Entry 5DXK (X-ray diffraction, 2.23 A resolution); this record covers chains B and D of the 4 polymer chains in the assembly.

Chain B:
Protein: Estrogen receptor
Source organism: Homo sapiens
Notes: fragment: ligand-binding domain
Reference sequence: P03372 (ESR1_HUMAN); numbering as in UniProt (aligned over 298-554)
Chain sequence (257 residues; row label = number of the first residue in the row):
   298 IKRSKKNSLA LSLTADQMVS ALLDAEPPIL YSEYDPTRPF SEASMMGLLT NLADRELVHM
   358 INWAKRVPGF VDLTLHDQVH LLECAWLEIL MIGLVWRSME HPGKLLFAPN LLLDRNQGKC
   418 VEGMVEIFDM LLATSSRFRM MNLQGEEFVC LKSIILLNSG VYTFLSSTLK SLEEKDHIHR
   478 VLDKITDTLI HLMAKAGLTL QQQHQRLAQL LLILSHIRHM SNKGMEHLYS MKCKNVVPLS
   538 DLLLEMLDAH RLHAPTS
Not modelled in the structure: 298-304, 462-467, 550-554
Differences from the reference sequence: engineered mutation S537 (Tyr in P03372)
Ligand contacts: 5J1 (4,4'-[(9S)-bicyclo[3.3.1]non-9-ylmethanediyl]diphenol): M343, L346, T347, L349, A350, E353, L384, L387, M388, L391, R394, F404, M421, I424, F425, L428, G521, H524, L525, L536, L540

Chain D:
Protein: Nuclear receptor coactivator 2
Notes: fragment: Nuclear receptor-interacting peptide
Reference sequence: Q15596 (NCOA2_HUMAN); residue numbers follow UniProt; this construct covers 686-699
Chain sequence (14 residues; each row starts with the number of its first residue):
   686 KHKILHRLLQ DSSS
Not modelled in the structure: 686-687, 697-699

Interface between chain B and chain D:
Contacting residue pairs (23):
  I358(B) with L690(D), hydrophobic; L693(D), hydrophobic; L694(D), hydrophobic
  K362(B) with L693(D), hydrogen bond (side chain-backbone); L694(D), hydrogen bond (side chain-backbone); D696(D), hydrogen bond (side chain-backbone)
  L372(B) with H691(D); L694(D), hydrophobic
  V376(B) with K688(D); L690(D); H691(D); L694(D), hydrophobic
  L379(B) with L690(D), hydrophobic; L694(D), hydrophobic
  E380(B) with K688(D), salt bridge; L690(D)
  D538(B) with I689(D)
  L539(B) with I689(D); L693(D), hydrophobic
  E542(B) with K688(D); I689(D), hydrogen bond (side chain-backbone); L690(D)
  M543(B) with L690(D), hydrophobic
Other interface residues (no listed pair), chain B (13 interface residues in all): N359, F367, Q375
Other interface residues (no listed pair), chain D (8 interface residues in all): Q695

Summary:
Chain B and chain D form an interface of 13 and 8 residues respectively; the contacts include 4 hydrogen bonds
and 1 salt bridge. Among the polar pairs are E380(B)-K688(D), K362(B)-L693(D) and K362(B)-L694(D). Chain B
binds compound 5J1.
Chain B is Estrogen receptor (Homo sapiens) and chain D is Nuclear receptor coactivator 2; the structure,
Crystal Structure of the ER-alpha Ligand-binding Domain in Complex with the Cyclofenil Derivative
4,4'-[(9s)-bicyclo[3.3.1]non-9-ylmethanediyl]diphenol, was determined by X-ray diffraction (same publication
as 4ZN7, 4ZNH, 4ZNS, 4ZNT, 4ZNU, 4ZNV and 50 further entries).
